PDB entry 8SGI | electron microscopy, 2.90 A resolution | chains A and H of the 3 polymer chains in the assembly

== Chain A ==
Protein: Sodium/calcium exchanger 1
Organism: Homo sapiens
Reference sequence: P32418 (NAC1_HUMAN); residues -34 to 938 here correspond to UniProt positions 1-973 (UniProt number = residue number + 35)
Chain sequence (982 residues; numbered -34 to 972; 25 numbers in that range are skipped by the numbering (no residue carries them; nothing is unmodelled there); the number before each row is that of its first residue; numbers below 1 keep their minus sign (Met-34 is residue -34)):
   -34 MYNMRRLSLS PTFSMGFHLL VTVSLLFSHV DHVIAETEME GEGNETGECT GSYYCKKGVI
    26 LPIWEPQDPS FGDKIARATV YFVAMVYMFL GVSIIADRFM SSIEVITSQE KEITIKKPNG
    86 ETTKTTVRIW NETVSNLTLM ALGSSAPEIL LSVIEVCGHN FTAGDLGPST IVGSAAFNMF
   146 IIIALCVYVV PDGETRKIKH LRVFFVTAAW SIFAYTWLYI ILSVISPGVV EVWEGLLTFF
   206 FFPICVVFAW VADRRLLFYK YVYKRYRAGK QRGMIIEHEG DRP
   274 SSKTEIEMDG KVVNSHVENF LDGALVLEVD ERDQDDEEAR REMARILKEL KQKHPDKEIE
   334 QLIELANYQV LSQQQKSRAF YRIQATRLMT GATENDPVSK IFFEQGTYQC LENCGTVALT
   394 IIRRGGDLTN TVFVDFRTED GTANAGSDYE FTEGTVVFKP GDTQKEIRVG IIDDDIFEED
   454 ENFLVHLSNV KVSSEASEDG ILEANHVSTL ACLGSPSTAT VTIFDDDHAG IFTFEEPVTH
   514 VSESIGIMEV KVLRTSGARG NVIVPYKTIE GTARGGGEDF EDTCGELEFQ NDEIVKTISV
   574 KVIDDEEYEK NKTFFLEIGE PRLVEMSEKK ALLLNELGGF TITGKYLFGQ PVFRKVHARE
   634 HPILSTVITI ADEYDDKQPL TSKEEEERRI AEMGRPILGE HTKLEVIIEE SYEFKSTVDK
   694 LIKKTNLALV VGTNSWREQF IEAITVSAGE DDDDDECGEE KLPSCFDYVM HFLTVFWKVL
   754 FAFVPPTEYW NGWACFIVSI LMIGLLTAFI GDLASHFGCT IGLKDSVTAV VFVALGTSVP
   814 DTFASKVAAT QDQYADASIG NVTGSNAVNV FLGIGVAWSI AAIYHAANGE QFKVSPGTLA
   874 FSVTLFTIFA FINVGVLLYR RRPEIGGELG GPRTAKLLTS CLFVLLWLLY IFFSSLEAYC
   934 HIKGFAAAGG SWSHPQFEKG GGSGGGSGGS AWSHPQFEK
Not modelled in the structure: -34 to 16, 274-369, 468-481, 645-651, 699-706, 719-736, 936-972
Sequence notes: expression tag (939-972)
Cystine bridges: Cys20-Cys792
Bound ions: Na+ site 1: Ala106, Ser109, Ser110, Asp814, Ser838; Na+ site 2: Ser109, Glu113, Thr810, Asp814; Na+ site 3: Glu113, Ser139, Ala807, Thr810, Ser811; Ca2+ site 1: Ile186, Ile190, Ser191, Val194, Glu199; Ca2+ site 2: Glu242, Asp577, Glu579; Ca2+ site 3: Glu385, Asp421, Glu451; Ca2+ site 4: Glu385, Asp446, Asp499, Asp500; Ca2+ site 5: Glu385, Asp447, Ile449, Glu451, Asp498, Asp500; Ca2+ site 6: Asp421, Glu451, Glu454
Ligand contacts: EKY (2-{4-[(2,5-difluorophenyl)methoxy]phenoxy}-5-ethoxyaniline): Glu97, Val99, Leu102, Thr103, His165, Val168, Val171, Thr172, Trp175, Cys210, Phe213, Ala214, Leu222, Asp829, Ala830, Gly833, Asn834, Thr836, Gly837, Ala840
Curated features (UniProtKB/Swiss-Prot):
  - region: Arg219 to Gly238 (Putative calmodulin-binding region)
  - binding site (Ca(2+)): Glu385, Asp421, Asp446, Asp447, Ile449, Glu451, Glu454, Asp498, Asp499, Asp500, Glu516, Asp552, Asp578, Glu579, Glu580, Glu683
  - glycosylation (N-linked (GlcNAc...) asparagine): Asn9, Asn125
What the authors report for this chain:
  - binding site for EKY: Phe213, Gly833

== Chain H ==
Protein: Fab heavy chain
Organism: Mus musculus
Notes: antibody fragment or engineered binder
Chain sequence (249 residues; numbered 1 to 249; the number before each row is that of its first residue):
     1 QVQLQQSGAE LARPGASVKL SCKATGYSFT SYWMQWVKQR PGQGMEWIGA IYPGDVTSRY
    61 TQKFKGKATL TADKSSSTAF MQLRSLASED SAVYYCARWS GYYGSSSFDY WGQGTTLTVS
   121 SAKTTPPSVY PLAPGCGDTT GSSVTLGCLV KGYFPESVTV TWNSGSLSSS VHTFPALLQS
   181 GLYTMSSSVT VPSSTWPSQT VTCSVAHPAS STTVDKKLEP SGPISTINPC PPCKECHKCP
   241 APNLEGGPS
Not modelled in the structure: 122-249
Cystine bridges: Cys22-Cys96

== Interface between chain A and chain H ==
Pairs across the interface (35; chain A residue first):
  Pro538(A) - Tyr102(H)
  Tyr539(A) - Tyr102(H)  hydrogen bond (backbone-side chain)
  Lys540(A) - Tyr102(H)
  Glu590(A) - Tyr102(H)
  Glu590(A) - Tyr103(H)
  Glu590(A) - Gly104(H)  hydrogen bond (side chain-backbone)
  Ile591(A) - Tyr102(H)
  Gly592(A) - Gly101(H)
  Gly592(A) - Tyr102(H)
  Glu593(A) - Trp33(H)
  Glu593(A) - Arg59(H)  salt bridge
  Glu593(A) - Trp99(H)
  Glu593(A) - Gly101(H)  hydrogen bond (backbone-backbone)
  Glu593(A) - Tyr103(H)  hydrogen bond
  Arg595(A) - Trp33(H)
  Arg595(A) - Tyr52(H)
  Arg595(A) - Asp55(H)  salt bridge
  Arg595(A) - Thr57(H)
  Val597(A) - Asp55(H)
  Leu610(A) - Thr69(H)
  Lys628(A) - Asp55(H)
  Lys628(A) - Thr57(H)  hydrogen bond
  Val629(A) - Gly54(H)
  Val629(A) - Asp55(H)
  His630(A) - Tyr52(H)
  His630(A) - Gly54(H)
  His630(A) - Asp55(H)  salt bridge
  Ala631(A) - Thr30(H)
  Ala631(A) - Gly54(H)  hydrogen bond (backbone-backbone)
  Ala631(A) - Lys74(H)
  Arg662(A) - Gln62(H)
  Arg668(A) - Thr57(H)
  Arg668(A) - Ser58(H)  hydrogen bond (side chain-backbone)
  Arg668(A) - Arg59(H)
  Leu671(A) - Tyr103(H)  hydrophobic
Other interface residues (no listed pair), chain A (22 interface residues in all): Glu559, Glu609, Gly611, Glu658, Glu665
Other interface residues (no listed pair), chain H (21 interface residues in all): Val56, Lys65, Leu70, Thr71, Ser105

== In short ==
22 residues of chain A and 21 residues of chain H are in contact, with 7 hydrogen bonds and 3 salt bridges.
Among the polar pairs are Glu593(A)-Arg59(H), Arg595(A)-Asp55(H) and His630(A)-Asp55(H). Ligands of chain A:
compound EKY. UniProt lists 16 Ca2+-binding residues on chain A. From the paper: a binding site for EKY at
Phe213(A) and Gly833(A).
Here chain A is Sodium/calcium exchanger 1 (Homo sapiens) and chain H is Fab heavy chain (Mus musculus). Entry
8SGI (Cryo-EM structure of human NCX1 in complex with SEA0400) was determined by electron microscopy (same
publication as 9IV8).
